PDB entry 7BTR | electron microscopy, 4.54 A resolution (low resolution: residue-level contacts below are approximate; hydrogen-bond / salt-bridge calls are withheld) | chains C and F of the 6 polymer chains in the assembly

== Chain C ==
Protein: Type I restriction enzyme R Protein
Organism: Escherichia coli
Notes: EC 3.1.21.3
UniProt: Q304R3 (Q304R3_ECOLX); residues 1-1038 here = UniProt positions 1-1038
Chain sequence (1038 residues; each row starts with the number of its first residue):
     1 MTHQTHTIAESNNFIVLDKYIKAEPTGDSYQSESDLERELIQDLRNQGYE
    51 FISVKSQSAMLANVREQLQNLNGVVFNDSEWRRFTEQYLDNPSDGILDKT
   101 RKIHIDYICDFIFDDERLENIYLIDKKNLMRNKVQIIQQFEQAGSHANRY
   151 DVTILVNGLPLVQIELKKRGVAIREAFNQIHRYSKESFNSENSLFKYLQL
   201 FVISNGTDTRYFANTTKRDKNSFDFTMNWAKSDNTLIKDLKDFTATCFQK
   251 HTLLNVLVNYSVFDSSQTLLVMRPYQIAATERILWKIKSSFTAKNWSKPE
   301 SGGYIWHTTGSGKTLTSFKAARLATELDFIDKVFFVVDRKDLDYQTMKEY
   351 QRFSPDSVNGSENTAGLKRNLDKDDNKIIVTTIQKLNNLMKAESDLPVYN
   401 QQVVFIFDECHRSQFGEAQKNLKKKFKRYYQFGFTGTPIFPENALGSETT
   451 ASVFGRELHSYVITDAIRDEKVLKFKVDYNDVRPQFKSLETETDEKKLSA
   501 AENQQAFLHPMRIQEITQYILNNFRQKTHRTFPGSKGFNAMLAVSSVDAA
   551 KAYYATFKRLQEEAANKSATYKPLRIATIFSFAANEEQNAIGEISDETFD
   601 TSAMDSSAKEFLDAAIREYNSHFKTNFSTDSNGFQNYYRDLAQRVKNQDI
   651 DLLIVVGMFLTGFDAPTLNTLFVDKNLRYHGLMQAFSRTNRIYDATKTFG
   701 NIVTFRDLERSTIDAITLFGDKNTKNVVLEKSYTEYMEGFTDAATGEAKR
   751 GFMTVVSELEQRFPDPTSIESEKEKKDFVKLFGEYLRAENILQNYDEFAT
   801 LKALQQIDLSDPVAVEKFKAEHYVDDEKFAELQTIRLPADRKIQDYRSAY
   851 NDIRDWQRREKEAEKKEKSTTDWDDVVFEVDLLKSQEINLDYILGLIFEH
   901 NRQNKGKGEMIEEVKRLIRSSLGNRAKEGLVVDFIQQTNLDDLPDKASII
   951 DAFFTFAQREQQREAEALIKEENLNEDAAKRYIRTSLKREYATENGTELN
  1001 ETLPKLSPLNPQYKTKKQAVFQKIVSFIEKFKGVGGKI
Disordered / not traced: 1-12, 142-147, 182-189, 463-1038

== Chain F ==
Protein: Antirestriction protein ArdA
Organism: Enterococcus faecalis EnGen0302
UniProt: A0A0M2A928 (A0A0M2A928_ENTFL); residues 1-165 here = UniProt positions 1-165
Chain sequence (165 residues; each row starts with the number of its first residue):
     1 MDDMQVYIANLGKYNEGELVGAWFTFPIDFEEVKEKIGLNDEYEEYAIHD
    51 YELPFTVDEYTSIGELNRLWEMVSELPEELQSELSALLTHFSSIEELSEH
   101 QEDIIIHSDCDDMYDVARYYIEETGALGEVPASLQNYIDYQAYGRDLDLS
   151 GTFISTNHGIFEIVY
Disordered / not traced: 1-2

== Interface between chain C and chain F ==
Contacting residue pairs (22):
  Asp338(C) with Glu16(F)
  Arg339(C) with Glu16(F); His49(F)
  Lys340(C) with His49(F)
  Thr382(C) with Asp50(F)
  Gln384(C) with Tyr7(F); Glu16(F); Trp23(F); Asp50(F)
  Lys385(C) with Asp50(F); Tyr51(F)
  Asn388(C) with Trp23(F)
  Lys391(C) with Trp23(F)
  Ser413(C) with Asn15(F)
  Phe415(C) with Leu19(F)
  Asn443(C) with Tyr14(F)
  Leu445(C) with Lys13(F); Tyr14(F); Asn15(F); Gly17(F)
  Gly446(C) with Asn15(F); Gly17(F)
Interface residues without a listed pair, chain C (15 interface residues in all): Glu362, Asn363
Interface residues without a listed pair, chain F (15 interface residues in all): Gln5, Glu18, Ala22, Glu52

== Overview ==
Chain C and chain F each contribute 15 residues to their interface.
Here chain C is Type I restriction enzyme R Protein (Escherichia coli) and chain F is Antirestriction protein
ArdA (Enterococcus faecalis EnGen0302). Entry 7BTR (EcoR124I-ArdA in the Restriction-Alleviation State) was
determined by electron microscopy together with 7BST, 7BTO, 7BTP and 7BTQ from the same study.
